PDB entry 7S1M | electron microscopy, 2.41 A resolution | chains B and G of the 6 polymer chains in the assembly

== Chain B ==
Name: Guanine nucleotide-binding protein G(I)/G(S)/G(T) subunit beta-1
From: Homo sapiens
Reference sequence: P62873 (GBB1_HUMAN); numbering as in UniProt (aligned over 2-340)
Amino-acid sequence (340 residues; row label = number of the first residue in the row):
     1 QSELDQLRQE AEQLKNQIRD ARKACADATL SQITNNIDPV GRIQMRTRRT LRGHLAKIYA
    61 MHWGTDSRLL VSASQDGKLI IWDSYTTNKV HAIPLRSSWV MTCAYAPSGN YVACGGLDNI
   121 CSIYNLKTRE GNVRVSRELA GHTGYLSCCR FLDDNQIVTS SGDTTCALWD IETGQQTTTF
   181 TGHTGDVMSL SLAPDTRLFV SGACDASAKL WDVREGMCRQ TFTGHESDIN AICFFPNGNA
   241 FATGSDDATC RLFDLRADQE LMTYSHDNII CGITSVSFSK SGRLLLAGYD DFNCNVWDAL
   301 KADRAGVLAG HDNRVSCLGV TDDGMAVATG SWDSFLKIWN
Construct notes: expression tag (1)
Curated features (UniProtKB/Swiss-Prot):
  - modified residue: Ser2 (N-acetylserine), His266 (Phosphohistidine)
  - natural variant: Leu30 (L30F: In MRD42; uncertain significance), Arg52 (R52G: In MRD42), Gly64 (G64V: In MRD42), Asp76 (D76E: In MRD42; D76G: In MRD42), Gly77 (G77S: In MRD42), Lys78 (K78R: In MRD42), Ile80 (I80N: In MRD42; I80T: In MRD42), His91 (H91R: In MRD42; uncertain significance), Ala92 (A92T: In MRD42), Pro94 (P94S: In MRD42), Leu95 (L95P: In MRD42), Arg96 (R96L: In MRD42), 5 further natural variant entries in UniProt

== Chain G ==
Name: Guanine nucleotide-binding protein G(I)/G(S)/G(O) subunit gamma-2
From: Homo sapiens
Reference sequence: P59768 (GBG2_HUMAN); residues 5-62 here = UniProt positions 5-62
Amino-acid sequence (58 residues; row label = number of the first residue in the row):
     5 NTASIAQARK LVEQLKMEAN IDRIKVSKAA ADLMAYCEAH AKEDPLLTPV PASENPFR

== Chain B / chain G interface ==
Pairs across the interface - 89 pairs, chain B then chain G:
  Glu3(B) with Ile9(G)
  Leu4(B) with Ser8(G); Ile9(G); Ala12(G), hydrophobic
  Leu7(B) with Ile9(G), hydrophobic; Ala12(G), hydrophobic; Arg13(G); Val16(G)
  Glu10(B) with Val16(G)
  Ala11(B) with Leu19(G)
  Leu14(B) with Val16(G); Leu19(G), hydrophobic; Lys20(G)
  Lys15(B) with Leu19(G)
  Gln17(B) with Ala23(G)
  Ile18(B) with Leu19(G); Ala23(G), hydrophobic; Arg27(G)
  Ala21(B) with Arg27(G)
  Ala24(B) with Lys29(G), hydrogen bond (backbone-side chain)
  Cys25(B) with Arg27(G); Ile28(G); Lys29(G); Val30(G), hydrogen bond (backbone-backbone)
  Ala26(B) with Val30(G), hydrophobic
  Asp27(B) with Lys29(G); Val30(G), hydrogen bond (side chain-backbone); Ser31(G), hydrogen bond
  Ala28(B) with Val30(G)
  Leu30(B) with Ala34(G), hydrophobic
  Ile33(B) with Ser31(G); Ala34(G), hydrophobic; Met38(G), hydrophobic
  Thr34(B) with Met38(G)
  Ile37(B) with Met38(G), hydrophobic
  Val40(B) with Leu51(G), hydrophobic
  Met45(B) with Leu50(G), hydrophobic
  Arg48(B) with Phe61(G); Arg62(G)
  Arg49(B) with Pro60(G), hydrogen bond (side chain-backbone); Phe61(G), hydrogen bond (side chain-backbone)
  Ser84(B) with Phe61(G)
  Tyr85(B) with Pro60(G); Phe61(G), hydrophobic
  Met217(B) with Met21(G), hydrophobic
  Cys218(B) with Gln18(G), hydrogen bond (backbone-side chain)
  Arg219(B) with Glu22(G)
  Thr221(B) with Glu22(G), hydrogen bond
  Phe235(B) with Tyr40(G), hydrophobic; Cys41(G), hydrophobic
  Pro236(B) with Tyr40(G)
  Asn237(B) with Tyr40(G)
  Leu252(B) with Leu37(G), hydrophobic
  Asp254(B) with Ala33(G); Leu37(G)
  Arg256(B) with Asp26(G); Arg27(G); Ile28(G), hydrogen bond (backbone-backbone); Lys32(G); Asp36(G), salt bridge
  Ala257(B) with Ile28(G)
  Asp258(B) with Ile25(G); Arg27(G), salt bridge
  Gln259(B) with Val30(G)
  Leu261(B) with Val30(G), hydrophobic; Leu37(G), hydrophobic
  Ser279(B) with Asp48(G), hydrogen bond
  Lys280(B) with Glu47(G); Asp48(G)
  Ser281(B) with Tyr40(G); Cys41(G), hydrogen bond (side chain-backbone); His44(G), hydrogen bond (side chain-backbone); Ala45(G); Asp48(G), hydrogen bond (backbone-side chain)
  Gly282(B) with Cys41(G)
  Arg283(B) with Cys41(G); Leu51(G)
  Leu300(B) with Cys41(G), hydrophobic
  Asp323(B) with Pro49(G)
  Gly324(B) with Pro49(G); Leu50(G)
  Met325(B) with Pro49(G), hydrophobic; Leu50(G); Asn59(G); Pro60(G)
  Ala326(B) with Phe61(G), hydrophobic
  Ile338(B) with Phe61(G), hydrophobic
  Asn340(B) with Asn59(G), hydrogen bond; Phe61(G)
Also at the interface, not in a pair above, chain B (56 interface residues in all): Arg22, Ile43, Gln220, Ala240, Leu284
Also at the interface, not in a pair above, chain G (41 interface residues in all): Leu15, Asn24, Val54, Glu58

== Overview ==
56 residues of chain B and 41 residues of chain G are in contact, with 14 hydrogen bonds and 2 salt bridges.
Polar contacts include Arg256(B)-Asp36(G), Asp258(B)-Arg27(G) and Ala24(B)-Lys29(G).
Here chain B is Guanine nucleotide-binding protein G(I)/G(S)/G(T) subunit beta-1 and chain G is Guanine
nucleotide-binding protein G(I)/G(S)/G(O) subunit gamma-2, both from Homo sapiens. Entry 7S1M (Ex4-D-Ala bound
to the glucagon-like peptide-1 receptor/g protein complex (conformer 1)) was determined by electron microscopy
(same publication as 7S3I).
